Entry 4QR1 (X-ray diffraction, 2.19 A resolution); this record covers chains A and B.

[Chain A (and B)]
Protein: CRISPR-associated endoribonuclease Cas2
Source organism: Streptococcus pyogenes serotype M1
Notes: EC 3.1.-.-; chain B of this document is another copy of the same molecule, construct and numbering; everything in this record applies to it too
UniProt: Q99YS8 (Q99YS8_STRP1); numbering as in UniProt (aligned over 1-97)
Chain sequence (97 residues; numbered 1 to 97; the number before each row is that of its first residue):
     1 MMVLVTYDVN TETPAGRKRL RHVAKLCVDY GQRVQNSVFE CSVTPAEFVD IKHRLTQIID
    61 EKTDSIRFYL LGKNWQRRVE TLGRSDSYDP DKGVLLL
Not modelled in the structure: 84-97 (chain B: 83-97)

[Chain A / chain B interface]
Pairs across the interface - 65 pairs, chain A then chain B:
  Leu-4(A) / Leu-4(B)  hydrophobic
  Leu-4(A) / Tyr-69(B)
  Thr-6(A) / Gln-35(B)  hydrogen bond
  Asp-8(A) / Gln-35(B)
  Asp-8(A) / Asn-36(B)  hydrogen bond (side chain-backbone)
  Thr-11(A) / Thr-11(B)  hydrogen bond
  Thr-11(A) / Glu-12(B)  hydrogen bond
  Glu-12(A) / Thr-11(B)
  Glu-12(A) / Arg-17(B)  salt bridge
  Arg-17(A) / Glu-12(B)  salt bridge
  Val-34(A) / Arg-67(B)
  Val-34(A) / Tyr-69(B)
  Gln-35(A) / Thr-6(B)  hydrogen bond
  Gln-35(A) / Asp-8(B)
  Gln-35(A) / Ser-65(B)  hydrogen bond
  Gln-35(A) / Ile-66(B)
  Gln-35(A) / Arg-67(B)
  Asn-36(A) / Asp-8(B)  hydrogen bond (backbone-side chain)
  Glu-40(A) / Arg-67(B)  salt bridge
  Glu-40(A) / Tyr-69(B)  hydrogen bond
  Phe-48(A) / Glu-80(B)
  Lys-52(A) / Glu-80(B)  salt bridge
  Lys-52(A) / Leu-82(B)
  Leu-55(A) / Leu-82(B)  hydrophobic
  Thr-56(A) / Leu-82(B)
  Glu-61(A) / Leu-82(B)
  Ser-65(A) / Gln-35(B)  hydrogen bond
  Ile-66(A) / Gln-35(B)
  Ile-66(A) / Thr-81(B)
  Ile-66(A) / Leu-82(B)  hydrogen bond (backbone-backbone)
  Arg-67(A) / Val-34(B)
  Arg-67(A) / Gln-35(B)
  Arg-67(A) / Glu-40(B)  salt bridge
  Arg-67(A) / Val-79(B)
  Arg-67(A) / Glu-80(B)
  Arg-67(A) / Thr-81(B)
  Phe-68(A) / Arg-78(B)
  Phe-68(A) / Val-79(B)
  Phe-68(A) / Glu-80(B)  hydrogen bond (backbone-backbone)
  Phe-68(A) / Leu-82(B)  hydrophobic
  Tyr-69(A) / Leu-4(B)
  Tyr-69(A) / Val-34(B)
  Tyr-69(A) / Glu-40(B)  hydrogen bond
  Tyr-69(A) / Leu-71(B)  hydrophobic
  Tyr-69(A) / Arg-78(B)
  Tyr-69(A) / Val-79(B)  hydrophobic
  Leu-70(A) / Arg-78(B)  hydrogen bond (backbone-backbone)
  Leu-71(A) / Leu-71(B)  hydrophobic
  Arg-78(A) / Phe-68(B)
  Arg-78(A) / Tyr-69(B)
  Arg-78(A) / Leu-70(B)  hydrogen bond (backbone-backbone)
  Val-79(A) / Arg-67(B)
  Val-79(A) / Phe-68(B)
  Val-79(A) / Tyr-69(B)  hydrophobic
  Glu-80(A) / Phe-48(B)
  Glu-80(A) / Lys-52(B)  salt bridge
  Glu-80(A) / Arg-67(B)
  Glu-80(A) / Phe-68(B)  hydrogen bond (backbone-backbone)
  Thr-81(A) / Ile-66(B)
  Thr-81(A) / Arg-67(B)
  Leu-82(A) / Lys-52(B)
  Leu-82(A) / Thr-56(B)
  Leu-82(A) / Ser-65(B)
  Leu-82(A) / Ile-66(B)  hydrogen bond (backbone-backbone)
  Gly-83(A) / Asp-64(B)
Also at the interface, not in a pair above, chain A (31 interface residues in all): Tyr-7, Val-38, Ile-59
Also at the interface, not in a pair above, chain B (31 interface residues in all): Tyr-7, Val-38, Leu-55, Ile-59, Glu-61

[Summary]
Chain A and chain B each contribute 31 residues to their interface; the contacts include 16 hydrogen bonds and
6 salt bridges. Among the polar pairs are Glu-12(A)/Arg-17(B), Glu-40(A)/Arg-67(B) and Lys-52(A)/Glu-80(B).
Both chains are CRISPR-associated endoribonuclease Cas2 (Streptococcus pyogenes serotype M1). Entry 4QR1
(Crystal structure of Streptococcus pyogenes Cas2 at pH 6.5) was determined by X-ray diffraction (same
publication as 4QR0 and 4QR2).
